Entry 9FKB (electron microscopy, 2.96 A resolution); this record covers chains PV and Pa of the 87 polymer chains in the assembly.

# Chain PV
Name: HK97 gp6-like/SPP1 gp15-like head-tail connector
Source organism: Haloferax tailed virus 1
UniProt: A0A410N6S3 (A0A410N6S3_9CAUD); residues 1-141 here = UniProt positions 1-141
Amino-acid sequence (141 residues; numbered 1 to 141; the number before each row is that of its first residue):
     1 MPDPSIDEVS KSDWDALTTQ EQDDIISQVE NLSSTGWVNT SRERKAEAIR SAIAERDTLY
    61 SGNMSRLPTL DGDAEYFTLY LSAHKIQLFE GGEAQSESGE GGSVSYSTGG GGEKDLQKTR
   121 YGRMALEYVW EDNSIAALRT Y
Not modelled in the structure: 1
Bound ions: Mg2+ site 1: Glu127, Glu131 (shared with 1 residue of chain PS); Mg2+ site 2: Asp132 (shared with 2 residues of chain PU)

# Chain Pa
Name: SPP1 gp17-like tail completion protein
Source organism: Haloferax tailed virus 1
UniProt: A0A410N6U9 (A0A410N6U9_HFTV1); numbering as in UniProt (aligned over 1-157)
Amino-acid sequence (157 residues; row label = number of the first residue in the row):
     1 MATTSASHHV QAIIDLLEAA PDADWTPTQT PTVKRYWDDA QSERGPGADM PAILYVWSPT
    61 TSSLDRFSMD GDVFDQNDSI EVQAWSFDET EVEQLQGDIV QILSEYLDDN EVQTPYSDVA
   121 PTGTNDFREQ TPARTTGHYI MSVEVETRGL SETAKNA
Not modelled in the structure: 1

# Interface between chain PV and chain Pa
Residue-residue contacts (29):
  Ser34(PV) - Gly47(Pa)
  Ser34(PV) - Ala48(Pa)  hydrogen bond (backbone-backbone)
  Thr35(PV) - Ala48(Pa)
  Thr35(PV) - Phe87(Pa)
  Thr35(PV) - Thr136(Pa)
  Trp37(PV) - Thr136(Pa)
  Val38(PV) - Ala48(Pa)  hydrophobic
  Val38(PV) - Phe87(Pa)  hydrophobic
  Val38(PV) - Thr136(Pa)
  Asn39(PV) - Phe87(Pa)  hydrogen bond (side chain-backbone)
  Asn39(PV) - Thr136(Pa)  hydrogen bond (backbone-side chain)
  Asn39(PV) - Gly137(Pa)
  Asn39(PV) - Tyr139(Pa)
  Glu90(PV) - Arg134(Pa)
  Glu90(PV) - Thr135(Pa)
  Glu90(PV) - Thr136(Pa)  hydrogen bond (side chain-backbone)
  Gly91(PV) - Arg134(Pa)
  Gly99(PV) - Gln130(Pa)
  Glu100(PV) - Gln83(Pa)  hydrogen bond (backbone-side chain)
  Glu100(PV) - Phe127(Pa)
  Glu100(PV) - Gln130(Pa)  hydrogen bond (backbone-side chain)
  Gly101(PV) - Tyr36(Pa)  hydrogen bond (backbone-side chain)
  Gly101(PV) - Gln41(Pa)  hydrogen bond (backbone-side chain)
  Gly101(PV) - Arg44(Pa)
  Gly101(PV) - Trp85(Pa)
  Gly101(PV) - Ile140(Pa)
  Gly102(PV) - Gln41(Pa)
  Ser103(PV) - Gln41(Pa)
  Val104(PV) - Ser42(Pa)
Also at the interface, not in a pair above, chain PV (14 interface residues in all): Gly36

# Summary
The interface between chain PV and chain Pa involves 14 residues on one side and 17 on the other; the contacts
include 8 hydrogen bonds. Polar contacts include Asn39(PV)-Phe87(Pa), Asn39(PV)-Thr136(Pa) and
Glu90(PV)-Thr136(Pa). Glu127(PV) and Glu131(PV) coordinate Mg2+ site 1.
Here chain PV is HK97 gp6-like/SPP1 gp15-like head-tail connector and chain Pa is SPP1 gp17-like tail
completion protein, both from Haloferax tailed virus 1. Entry 9FKB (Tail of emppty Haloferax tailed virus 1)
was determined by electron microscopy together with 8QPG, 8QPQ, 8QQN, 8QSI, 8QSY, 9H4P, 9H5B and 9H7V from the
same study.
